PDB entry 5TBZ | X-ray diffraction, 7.00 A resolution (low resolution: residue-level contacts below are approximate; hydrogen-bond / salt-bridge calls are withheld) | chains A and C of the 5 polymer chains in the assembly

== Chain A ==
Molecule: DNA-directed RNA polymerase subunit alpha
From: Escherichia coli O157:H7
Notes: EC 2.7.7.6
UniProtKB: P0A7Z6 (RPOA_ECO57); numbering as in UniProt (aligned over 1-235)
Amino-acid sequence (242 residues; numbered -6 to 235; the number before each row is that of its first residue; numbers below 1 keep their minus sign (Ala-6 is residue -6)):
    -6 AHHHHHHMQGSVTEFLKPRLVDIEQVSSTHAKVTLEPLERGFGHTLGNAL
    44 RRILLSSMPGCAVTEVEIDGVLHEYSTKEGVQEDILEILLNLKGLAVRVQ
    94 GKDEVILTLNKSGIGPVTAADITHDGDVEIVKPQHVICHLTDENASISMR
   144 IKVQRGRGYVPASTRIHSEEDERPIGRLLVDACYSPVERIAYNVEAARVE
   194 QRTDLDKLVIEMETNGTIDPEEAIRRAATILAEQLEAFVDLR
Disordered / not traced: -6 to 9, 235
Sequence notes: expression tag (-6 to 0)

== Chain C ==
Molecule: DNA-directed RNA polymerase subunit beta
From: Escherichia coli O45:K1 (strain S88 / ExPEC)
Notes: EC 2.7.7.6
UniProtKB: B7MIX3 (RPOB_ECO45); residues 1-1342 here = UniProt positions 1-1342
Amino-acid sequence (1342 residues; row label = number of the first residue in the row):
     1 MVYSYTEKKRIRKDFGKRPQVLDVPYLLSIQLDSFQKFIEQDPEGQYGLE
    51 AAFRSVFPIQSYSGNSELQYVSYRLGEPVFDVQECQIRGVTYSAPLRVKL
   101 RLVIYEREAPEGTVKDIKEQEVYMGEIPLMTDNGTFVINGTERVIVSQLH
   151 RSPGVFFDSDKGKTHSSGKVLYNARIIPYRGSWLDFEFDPKDNLFVRIDR
   201 RRKLPATIILRALNYTTEQILDLFFEKVIFEIRDNKLQMELVPERLRGET
   251 ASFDIEANGKVYVEKGRRITARHIRQLEKDDVKLIEVPVEYIAGKVVAKD
   301 YIDESTGELICAANMELSLDLLAKLSQSGHKRIETLFTNDLDHGPYISET
   351 LRVDPTNDRLSALVEIYRMMRPGEPPTREAAESLFENLFFSEDRYDLSAV
   401 GRMKFNRSLLREEIEGSGILSKDDIIDVMKKLIDIRNGKGEVDDIDHLGN
   451 RRIRSVGEMAENQFRVGLVRVERAVKERLSLGDLDTLMPQDMINAKPISA
   501 AVKEFFGSSQLSQFMDQNNPLSEITHKRRISALGPGGLTRERAGFEVRDV
   551 HPTHYGRVCPIETPEGPNIGLINSLSVYAQTNEYGFLETPYRKVTDGVVT
   601 DEIHYLSAIEEGNYVIAQANSNLDEEGHFVEDLVTCRSKGESSLFSRDQV
   651 DYMDVSTQQVVSVGASLIPFLEHDDANRALMGANMQRQAVPTLRADKPLV
   701 GTGMERAVAVDSGVTAVAKRGGVVQYVDASRIVIKVNEDEMYPGEAGIDI
   751 YNLTKYTRSNQNTCINQMPCVSLGEPVERGDVLADGPSTDLGELALGQNM
   801 RVAFMPWNGYNFEDSILVSERVVQEDRFTTIHIQELACVSRDTKLGPEEI
   851 TADIPNVGEAALSKLDESGIVYIGAEVTGGDILVGKVTPKGETQLTPEEK
   901 LLRAIFGEKASDVKDSSLRVPNGVSGTVIDVQVFTRDGVEKDKRALEIEE
   951 MQLKQAKKDLSEELQILEAGLFSRIRAVLVAGGVEAEKLDKLPRDRWLEL
  1001 GLTDEEKQNQLEQLAEQYDELKHEFEKKLEAKRRKITQGDDLAPGVLKIV
  1051 KVYLAVKRRIQPGDKMAGRHGNKGVISKINPIEDMPYDENGTPVDIVLNP
  1101 LGVPSRMNIGQILETHLGMAAKGIGDKINAMLKQQQEVAKLREFIQRAYD
  1151 LGADVRQKVDLSTFSDEEVMRLAENLRKGMPIATPVFDGAKEAEIKELLK
  1201 LGDLPTSGQIRLYDGRTGEQFERPVTVGYMYMLKLNHLVDDKMHARSTGS
  1251 YSLVTQQPLGGKAQFGGQRFGEMEVWALEAYGAAYTLQEMLTVKSDDVNG
  1301 RTKMYKNIVDGNHQMEPGMPESFNVLLKEIRSLGINIELEDE
Disordered / not traced: 1-2, 984-1003, 1342
Swiss-Prot annotation at these positions:
  - modified residue (N6-acetyllysine): Lys1022, Lys1200

== Interface between chain A and chain C ==
Pairs across the interface (53):
  Asn41(A) - Thr1217(C)
  Asn41(A) - Gly1218(C)
  Arg44(A) - Asp1214(C)
  Arg45(A) - Glu1083(C)
  Arg45(A) - Asp1084(C)
  Arg45(A) - Gly1215(C)
  Arg45(A) - Arg1216(C)
  Arg45(A) - Thr1217(C)
  Ile46(A) - Glu1083(C)
  Leu48(A) - Arg821(C)
  Leu48(A) - Ile1082(C)
  Leu48(A) - Glu1083(C)
  Leu48(A) - Tyr1087(C)
  Ser49(A) - Glu1083(C)
  Leu65(A) - Tyr872(C)
  His66(A) - Ile873(C)
  His66(A) - Gly874(C)
  His66(A) - Ala875(C)
  Tyr68(A) - Tyr756(C)
  Tyr68(A) - Ile831(C)
  Tyr68(A) - Thr927(C)
  Tyr68(A) - Ile929(C)
  Thr70(A) - Lys755(C)
  Gly73(A) - Asp728(C)
  Val74(A) - Asp728(C)
  Val74(A) - Ala729(C)
  Gln75(A) - Val727(C)
  Gln75(A) - Ala729(C)
  Gln75(A) - Pro769(C)
  Gln75(A) - Val771(C)
  Asp77(A) - Ala729(C)
  Asp77(A) - Lys755(C)
  Asp77(A) - Tyr756(C)
  Asp77(A) - Met768(C)
  Leu79(A) - Tyr756(C)
  Glu80(A) - Arg694(C)
  Glu80(A) - Met768(C)
  Leu83(A) - Arg694(C)
  Leu83(A) - Asp826(C)
  Lys86(A) - Asp826(C)
  Thr134(A) - Val727(C)
  Thr134(A) - Asp728(C)
  Thr134(A) - Leu773(C)
  Asp135(A) - Asp728(C)
  Tyr152(A) - Gln824(C)
  Pro154(A) - Arg1059(C)
  Asp174(A) - Asp826(C)
  Glu181(A) - Arg821(C)
  Arg182(A) - Arg821(C)
  Ile183(A) - Tyr1087(C)
  Ile183(A) - Gly1091(C)
  Ala184(A) - Asn1090(C)
  Ala184(A) - Gly1091(C)
Interface residues without a listed pair, chain A (33 interface residues in all): Ser50, Ser69, Lys71, Ile78, Leu133, Asn186
Interface residues without a listed pair, chain C (38 interface residues in all): Leu693, Ser730, Ser772, Lys1057, Glu1089, Thr1092

== Overview ==
33 residues of chain A and 38 residues of chain C are in contact.
Here chain A is DNA-directed RNA polymerase subunit alpha (Escherichia coli O157:H7) and chain C is
DNA-directed RNA polymerase subunit beta (Escherichia coli O45:K1 (strain S88 / ExPEC)). Entry 5TBZ (E. Coli
RNA Polymerase complexed with NusG) was determined by X-ray diffraction.
